4AJX - chains B and H of the 12 polymer chains in the assembly; structure by X-ray diffraction, 1.20 A resolution.

# Chain B (and H)
Protein: Insulin
From: Homo sapiens
Notes: chain H of this document is another copy of the same molecule, construct and numbering; everything in this record applies to it too
Reference sequence: P01308 (INS_HUMAN); residues 1-29 here correspond to UniProt positions 25-53 (UniProt number = residue number + 24)
Amino-acid sequence (29 residues; each row starts with the number of its first residue):
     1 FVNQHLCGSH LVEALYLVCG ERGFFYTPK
Metal / ion sites: Na+: Ser9 (shared with Glu13(H) of chain H; 1 residue of chain L); Zn2+: His10 (together with imidazole) (shared with 1 residue of chain F; 1 residue of chain L)
Small-molecule neighbours: resorcinol (RCO): Cys7, His10, Leu11, Ala14
From the paper describing this entry:
  - binding site for N-(16-Carboxyhexadecanoyl)-L-glutamic acid: Asn3, Leu6, His10, Lys29

# How chain B and chain H interact
Contacting residue pairs (31; chain B residue first):
  Gln4(B) with Tyr16(H)
  His5(B) with Tyr16(H), hydrogen bond (backbone-side chain); Leu17(H)
  Gly8(B) with Tyr16(H)
  Ser9(B) with Glu13(H), hydrogen bond; Tyr16(H)
  Val12(B) with Val12(H), hydrophobic; Glu13(H); Tyr16(H), hydrophobic
  Glu13(B) with Glu13(H), hydrogen bond (backbone-side chain)
  Tyr16(B) with Gln4(H); His5(H), hydrogen bond (side chain-backbone); Gly8(H); Ser9(H), hydrogen bond (side chain-backbone); Val12(H), hydrophobic; Tyr26(H)
  Gly20(B) with Pro28(H)
  Glu21(B) with Pro28(H)
  Gly23(B) with Tyr26(H); Pro28(H)
  Phe24(B) with Val12(H), hydrophobic; Phe24(H), hydrophobic; Phe25(H); Tyr26(H), hydrogen bond (backbone-backbone)
  Phe25(B) with Phe24(H); Phe25(H), hydrophobic
  Tyr26(B) with Tyr16(H), hydrophobic; Gly23(H); Phe24(H), hydrogen bond (backbone-backbone)
  Pro28(B) with Glu21(H); Gly23(H)
Other interface residues (no listed pair), chain B (15 interface residues in all): Arg22
Other interface residues (no listed pair), chain H (15 interface residues in all): Gly20

# Overview
Chain B and chain H each contribute 15 residues to their interface; the contacts include 7 hydrogen bonds.
Polar contacts include His5(B)-Tyr16(H), Ser9(B)-Glu13(H) and Glu13(B)-Glu13(H). Bound to chain B: resorcinol.
From the paper: a binding site for N-(16-Carboxyhexadecanoyl)-L-glutamic acid at Asn3(B), Leu6(B) and His10(B)
among others.
Both chains are Insulin (Homo sapiens). Entry 4AJX (Ligand controlled assembly of hexamers, dihexamers, and
linear multihexamer structures by an engineered acylated insulin) was determined by X-ray diffraction (same
publication as 4AJZ, 4AK0 and 4AKJ).
